Entry 7SD5 (X-ray diffraction, 1.53 A resolution); this record covers chains A and H of the 3 polymer chains in the assembly.

# Chain A
Molecule: Spike protein S1
Organism: Severe acute respiratory syndrome coronavirus 2
Notes: fragment: receptor binding domain
UniProtKB: P0DTC2 (SPIKE_SARS2); residue numbers follow UniProt; this construct covers 319-537
Sequence (239 residues; numbered 316 to 554; the number before each row is that of its first residue):
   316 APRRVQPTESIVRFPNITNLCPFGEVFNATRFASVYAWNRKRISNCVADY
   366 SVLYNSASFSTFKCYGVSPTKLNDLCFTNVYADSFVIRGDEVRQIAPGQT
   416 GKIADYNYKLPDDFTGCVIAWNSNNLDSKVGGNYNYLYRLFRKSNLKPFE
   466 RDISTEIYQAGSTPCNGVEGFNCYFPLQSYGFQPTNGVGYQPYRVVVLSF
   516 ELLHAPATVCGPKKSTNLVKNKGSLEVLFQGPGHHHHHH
Unresolved in the structure: 316-334, 528-554
Cystine bridges: Cys336-Cys361, Cys379-Cys432, Cys391-Cys525, Cys480-Cys488
Glycans and other covalent adducts: N-acetylglucosamine (NAG) linked to Asn343
Sequence notes: expression tag (316-318, 538-554)

# Chain H
Molecule: 10-40 Heavy chain
Organism: Homo sapiens
Sequence (236 residues; numbered 1 to 219 plus 17 insertion-coded residues; the number before each row is that of its first residue; a row labelled like 35A-35B holds insertion residues (35A, then the next letters in order)):
     1 QLQLQESGPGLVKPSETLSLTCTVSGGSISSSNFY
35A-35B WG
    36 WIRQPPGKGLEWIASITYSGRTFYNPSLKSRVAISVDTSKNQFSLKL
82A-82C SSV
    83 TAADTAVYYCARTFPSYY
100A-100L DRSGYHYLNYGM
   101 DVWGQGTTVTVSSASTKGPSVFPLAPSSKSTSGGTAALGCLVKDYFPEPV
   151 TVSWNSGALTSGVHTFPAVLQSSGLYSLSSVVTVPSSSLGTQTYICNVNH
   201 KPSNTKVDKKVEPKSCDKT
Unresolved in the structure: 128-133, 217-219
Cystine bridges: Cys22-Cys92, Cys140-Cys196

# How chain A and chain H interact
Residue-residue contacts (38):
  Tyr369(A) with Arg100B(H), hydrogen bond (backbone-side chain)
  Asn370(A) with Arg100B(H)
  Ser371(A) with Arg100B(H), hydrogen bond (backbone-side chain)
  Phe377(A) with Tyr100(H); Asp100A(H); Arg100B(H)
  Lys378(A) with Tyr99(H); Tyr100(H)
  Cys379(A) with Tyr99(H); Tyr100(H), hydrogen bond (backbone-backbone)
  Tyr380(A) with Asn33(H); Ser98(H); Tyr99(H), hydrophobic
  Gly381(A) with Asn33(H)
  Val382(A) with Tyr100(H)
  Ser383(A) with Tyr100(H); Gly100D(H)
  Pro384(A) with Tyr100(H); Asp100A(H); Arg100B(H)
  Thr385(A) with Arg100B(H); Ser100C(H); Gly100D(H)
  Pro412(A) with Asn33(H); Phe34(H); Pro97(H)
  Gly413(A) with Phe34(H); Arg94(H)
  Gln414(A) with Pro97(H); Asp101(H)
  Asp427(A) with Gly27(H); Ser31(H), hydrogen bond (backbone-side chain); Asn33(H), hydrogen bond (backbone-side chain); Phe34(H)
  Asp428(A) with Ser31(H), hydrogen bond; Ser32(H), hydrogen bond (side chain-backbone); Asn33(H)
  Phe429(A) with Asn33(H), hydrogen bond (backbone-side chain)
Interface residues without a listed pair, chain A (22 interface residues in all): Leu368, Ala372, Thr415, Asn460
Interface residues without a listed pair, chain H (19 interface residues in all): Gln1, Gly26, Ser30, Phe96
The authors on this interface:
  - epitope / paratope residues, chain A: Phe377(A)

# Overview
Chain A and chain H form an interface of 22 and 19 residues respectively, with 8 hydrogen bonds. Polar pairs
include Tyr369(A)-Arg100B(H), Ser371(A)-Arg100B(H) and Asp427(A)-Ser31(H). N-acetylglucosamine is covalently
linked to Asn343(A). The paper reports the epitope/paratope residue Phe377(A).
Here chain A is Spike protein S1 (Severe acute respiratory syndrome coronavirus 2) and chain H is 10-40 Heavy
chain (Homo sapiens). Entry 7SD5 (Crystallographic structure of neutralizing antibody 10-40 in complex with
SARS-CoV-2 spike receptor binding domain) was determined by X-ray diffraction, deposited together with 7TTY,
7TTM and 7TTX.
